PDB entry 3I5I | X-ray diffraction, 3.30 A resolution | chains A and C of the 3 polymer chains in the assembly

# Chain A
Protein: Myosin heavy chain isoform A
From: Loligo pealei
Reference sequence: O44934 (O44934_LOLPE); residues 1-839 here = UniProt positions 1-839
Amino-acid sequence (839 residues; each row starts with the number of its first residue):
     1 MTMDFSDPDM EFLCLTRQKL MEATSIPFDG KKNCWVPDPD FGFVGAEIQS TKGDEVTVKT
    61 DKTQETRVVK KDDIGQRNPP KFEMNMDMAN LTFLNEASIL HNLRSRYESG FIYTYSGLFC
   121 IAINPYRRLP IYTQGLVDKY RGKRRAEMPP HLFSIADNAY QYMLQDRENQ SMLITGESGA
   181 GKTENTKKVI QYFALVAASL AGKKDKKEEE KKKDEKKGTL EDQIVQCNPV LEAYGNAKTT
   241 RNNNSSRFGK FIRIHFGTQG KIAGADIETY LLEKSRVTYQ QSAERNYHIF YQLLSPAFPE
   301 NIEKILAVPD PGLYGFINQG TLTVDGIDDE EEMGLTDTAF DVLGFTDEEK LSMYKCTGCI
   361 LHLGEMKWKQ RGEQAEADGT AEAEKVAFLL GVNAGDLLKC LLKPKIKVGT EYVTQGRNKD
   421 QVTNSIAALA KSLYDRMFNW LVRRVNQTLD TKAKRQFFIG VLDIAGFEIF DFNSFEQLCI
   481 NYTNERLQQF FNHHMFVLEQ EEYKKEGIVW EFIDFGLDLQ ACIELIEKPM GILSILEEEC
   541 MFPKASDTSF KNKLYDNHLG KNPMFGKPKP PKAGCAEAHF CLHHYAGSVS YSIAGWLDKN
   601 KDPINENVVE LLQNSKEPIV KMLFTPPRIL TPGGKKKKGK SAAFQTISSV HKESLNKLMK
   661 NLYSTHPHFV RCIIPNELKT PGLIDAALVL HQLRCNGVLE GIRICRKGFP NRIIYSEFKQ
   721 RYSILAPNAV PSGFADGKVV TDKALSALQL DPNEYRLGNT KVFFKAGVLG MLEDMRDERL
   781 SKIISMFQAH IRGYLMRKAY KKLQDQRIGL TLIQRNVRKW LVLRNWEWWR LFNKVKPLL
Not modelled in the structure: 203-216, 626-642
Differences from the reference sequence: conflict K238 (Glu in O44934), A744 (Val in O44934)

# Chain C
Protein: Myosin catalytic light chain LC-1, mantle muscle
From: Todarodes pacificus
Reference sequence: P05945 (MLE_TODPA); residues 1-159 here correspond to UniProt positions 2-160 (UniProt number = residue number + 1)
Amino-acid sequence (159 residues; numbered 1 to 159; the number before each row is that of its first residue):
     1 SQLTKDEIEE VREVFDLFDF WDGRDGDVDA AKVGDLLRCL GMNPTEAQVH QHGGTKKMGE
    61 KAYKLEEILP IYEEMSSKDT GTAADEFMEA FKTFDREGQG LISSAEIRNV LKMLGERITE
   121 DQCNDIFTFC DIREDIDGNI KYEDLMKKVM AGPFPDKSD
Not modelled in the structure: 157-159

# How chain A and chain C interact
Contacting residue pairs (86; chain A residue first):
  R17(A) with R96(C); E97(C), salt bridge
  M21(A) with R96(C)
  S723(A) with E89(C)
  I724(A) with E89(C); A90(C), hydrophobic
  P727(A) with D85(C); E86(C); E89(C)
  N728(A) with D85(C)
  A729(A) with D85(C), hydrogen bond (backbone-side chain)
  S732(A) with E89(C); K92(C), hydrogen bond
  R776(A) with T93(C), hydrogen bond
  R779(A) with T80(C), hydrogen bond; E86(C), salt bridge
  L780(A) with A90(C), hydrophobic; T93(C)
  K782(A) with T80(C)
  I783(A) with E86(C); F87(C); A90(C), hydrophobic
  I784(A) with V110(C), hydrophobic; L114(C)
  S785(A) with G115(C); E116(C)
  M786(A) with T80(C); G81(C); T82(C), hydrogen bond; F87(C)
  F787(A) with F87(C); F91(C), hydrophobic; L145(C); V149(C), hydrophobic
  Q788(A) with L111(C); L114(C), hydrogen bond (side chain-backbone); G115(C); E116(C), hydrogen bond (side chain-backbone); I118(C)
  A789(A) with N43(C); P44(C)
  H790(A) with N43(C); G81(C); T82(C); F87(C); V149(C); M150(C)
  I791(A) with I118(C), hydrophobic; I126(C), hydrophobic
  R792(A) with R38(C); E46(C), salt bridge; E116(C), salt bridge; R117(C), hydrogen bond (side chain-backbone); I118(C); Q122(C)
  G793(A) with R38(C); N43(C)
  Y794(A) with I126(C), hydrophobic; F129(C), hydrogen bond (side chain-backbone); K148(C); V149(C); G152(C); P153(C)
  L795(A) with F129(C), hydrophobic
  M796(A) with D35(C); C39(C), hydrophobic
  R797(A) with R38(C), hydrogen bond (side chain-backbone); G41(C); M42(C), hydrogen bond (side chain-backbone); N43(C), hydrogen bond; P153(C); F154(C)
  K798(A) with F129(C); P153(C); F154(C)
  Y800(A) with V14(C); L17(C), hydrophobic; C39(C), hydrophobic
  L803(A) with L17(C), hydrophobic; W21(C), hydrogen bond (backbone-side chain)
  Q806(A) with W21(C)
  R807(A) with L17(C); F20(C); W21(C)
  L810(A) with F20(C), hydrophobic
  T811(A) with F20(C)
Other interface residues (no listed pair), chain A (37 interface residues in all): K801, Q804, Q814
Other interface residues (no listed pair), chain C (50 interface residues in all): E13, D16, F18, R24, T45, D125, C130, M146

# Overview
The interface between chain A and chain C involves 37 residues on one side and 50 on the other, with 13
hydrogen bonds and 4 salt bridges. Polar contacts include R17(A)-E97(C), R779(A)-E86(C) and R792(A)-E46(C).
Here chain A is Myosin heavy chain isoform A (Loligo pealei) and chain C is Myosin catalytic light chain LC-1,
mantle muscle (Todarodes pacificus). Entry 3I5I (The crystal structure of squid myosin S1 in the presence of
SO4 2-) was determined by X-ray diffraction, deposited together with 2EC6, 2OS8, 2OTG, 3I5F, 3I5G and 3I5H.
